Entry 1FLR (X-ray diffraction, 1.85 A resolution); this record covers chains L and H.

[Chain L]
Protein: 4-4-20 (ig*g2a=kappa=) fab fragment
Source organism: Mus musculus
Notes: antibody fragment or engineered binder
Chain sequence (219 residues; numbered 1 to 219; the number before each row is that of its first residue):
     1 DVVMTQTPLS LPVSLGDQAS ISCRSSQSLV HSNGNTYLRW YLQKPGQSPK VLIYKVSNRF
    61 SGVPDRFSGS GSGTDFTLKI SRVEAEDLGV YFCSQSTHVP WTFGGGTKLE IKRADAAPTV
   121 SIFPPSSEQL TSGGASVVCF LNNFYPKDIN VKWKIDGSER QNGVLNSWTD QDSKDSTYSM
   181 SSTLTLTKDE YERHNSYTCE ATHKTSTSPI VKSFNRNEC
Disulfides: Cys23-Cys93, Cys139-Cys199
Construct notes: conflict Val2 (Ile in 1589925), Thr7 (Ser in 1589925), Leu29 (Val in 1589925), Arg39 (Glu in 1589925), Tyr41 (Phe in 1589925), Val51 (Leu in 1589925), Phe92 (Tyr in 1589925), Ser94 (Phe in 1589925), Ser96 (Ala in 1589925), Thr97 (Ser in 1589925), Asn217 (Gly in 1589925)
Residues lining bound ligands: fluorescein (FLU; 2-(6-hydroxy-3-oxo-3H-xanthen-9-yl)-benzoic acid): His31, Asn33, Asn35, Tyr37, Arg39, Ser96, Trp101

[Chain H]
Protein: 4-4-20 (ig*g2a=kappa=) fab fragment
Source organism: Mus musculus
Reference sequence: P01865 (GCAM_MOUSE); residues 119-219 here correspond to UniProt positions 1-101 (UniProt number = residue number - 118)
Chain sequence (219 residues; row label = number of the first residue in the row):
     1 EVKLDETGGG LVQPGRPMKL SCVASGFTFS DYWMNWVRQS PEKGLEWVAQ IRNKPYNYET
    61 YYSDSVKGRF TISRDDSKSS VYLQMNNLRV EDMGIYYCTG SYYGMDYWGQ GTSVTVSSAK
   121 TTAPSVYPLA PVCGDTTGSS VTLGCLVKGY FPEPVTLTWN SGSLSSGVHT FPAVLQSDLY
   181 TLSSSVTVTS STWPSQSITC NVAHPASSTK VDKKIEPRG
Unresolved in the structure: 77-78, 219
Disulfides: Cys22-Cys98, Cys145-Cys200
Residues lining bound ligands: fluorescein (FLU; 2-(6-hydroxy-3-oxo-3H-xanthen-9-yl)-benzoic acid): Asp31, Trp33, Tyr56, Ser101, Tyr102, Tyr103, Gly104, Met105

[How chain L and chain H interact]
Cross-chain cystine bridges: Cys219(L)-Cys133(H)
Contacting residue pairs - 76 pairs, chain L then chain H:
  Tyr37(L) with Gly104(H)
  Arg39(L) with Gly104(H), hydrogen bond (side chain-backbone); Met105(H); Asp106(H), salt bridge
  Tyr41(L) with Asp106(H), hydrogen bond; Trp108(H)
  Gln43(L) with Gln39(H), hydrogen bond; Tyr97(H), hydrogen bond
  Ser48(L) with Tyr97(H); Gly109(H), hydrogen bond (side chain-backbone)
  Pro49(L) with Trp108(H)
  Val51(L) with Met105(H), hydrophobic; Asp106(H)
  Tyr54(L) with Gly104(H); Met105(H), hydrophobic
  Lys55(L) with Tyr103(H), hydrogen bond (side chain-backbone); Gly104(H)
  Phe60(L) with Met105(H), hydrophobic; Tyr107(H), hydrophobic
  Val90(L) with Lys43(H)
  Phe92(L) with Lys43(H)
  Val99(L) with Trp47(H), hydrophobic; Arg52(H); Tyr61(H), hydrophobic
  Pro100(L) with Trp47(H), hydrophobic
  Trp101(L) with Asn35(H); Trp47(H); Gln50(H); Ser101(H)
  Phe103(L) with Val37(H), hydrophobic; Leu45(H), hydrophobic; Trp108(H), hydrophobic
  Gly105(L) with Lys43(H), hydrogen bond (backbone-side chain)
  Lys108(L) with Lys43(H)
  Ser121(L) with Thr142(H)
  Phe123(L) with Leu129(H); Ala130(H); Pro131(H); Thr142(H)
  Pro124(L) with Arg218(H), hydrogen bond (backbone-side chain)
  Pro125(L) with Arg218(H), hydrogen bond (backbone-side chain)
  Ser126(L) with Tyr127(H); Pro128(H); Arg218(H)
  Glu128(L) with Pro128(H)
  Gln129(L) with Tyr127(H)
  Ser136(L) with Leu146(H)
  Phe140(L) with Gly144(H); Phe171(H), hydrophobic; Ser183(H); Ser184(H); Ser185(H)
  Asn142(L) with Phe171(H); Ser185(H), hydrogen bond
  Asn143(L) with His169(H)
  Leu165(L) with Val174(H), hydrophobic; Gln176(H); Thr181(H)
  Asn166(L) with Val174(H)
  Ser167(L) with Phe171(H); Pro172(H), hydrogen bond (side chain-backbone)
  Trp168(L) with Pro172(H)
  Thr169(L) with Thr170(H); Phe171(H)
  Asp172(L) with His169(H), salt bridge
  Ser179(L) with His169(H), hydrogen bond; Phe171(H)
  Met180(L) with Phe171(H)
  Ser181(L) with Phe171(H); Ser183(H), hydrogen bond
  Thr185(L) with Lys148(H), hydrogen bond
  Phe214(L) with Val132(H), hydrophobic; Cys133(H), hydrophobic
  Asn215(L) with Cys133(H), hydrogen bond (backbone-side chain)
  Glu218(L) with Cys133(H)
  Cys219(L) with Cys133(H), disulfide
Also at the interface, not in a pair above, chain L (50 interface residues in all): Gln47, Gly106, Ile122, Ser132, Val138, Lys174, Thr183
Also at the interface, not in a pair above, chain H (45 interface residues in all): Trp33, Glu46, Gln110, Leu143, Lys213

[Overview]
Chain L and chain H form an interface of 50 and 45 residues respectively, with 1 disulfide bond, 15 hydrogen
bonds and 2 salt bridges. Among the polar pairs are Arg39(L)-Asp106(H), Asp172(L)-His169(H) and
Arg39(L)-Gly104(H). Fluorescein is bound between chain L and chain H.
Chain L is 4-4-20 (ig*g2a=kappa=) fab fragment and chain H is 4-4-20 (ig*g2a=kappa=) fab fragment, both from
Mus musculus; the structure, 4-4-20 fab fragment, was determined by X-ray diffraction.
